7YQP - chain A; structure by X-ray diffraction, 2.09 A resolution.

Chain A:
Name: Pre-B cell enhancing factor related protein
From: Xanthomonas campestris pv. campestris
UniProt: A0A0H2X5R2 (A0A0H2X5R2_XANC8); numbering as in UniProt (aligned over 1-468)
Sequence (482 residues; each row starts with the number of its first residue; numbers below 1 keep their minus sign (Met-13 is residue -13)):
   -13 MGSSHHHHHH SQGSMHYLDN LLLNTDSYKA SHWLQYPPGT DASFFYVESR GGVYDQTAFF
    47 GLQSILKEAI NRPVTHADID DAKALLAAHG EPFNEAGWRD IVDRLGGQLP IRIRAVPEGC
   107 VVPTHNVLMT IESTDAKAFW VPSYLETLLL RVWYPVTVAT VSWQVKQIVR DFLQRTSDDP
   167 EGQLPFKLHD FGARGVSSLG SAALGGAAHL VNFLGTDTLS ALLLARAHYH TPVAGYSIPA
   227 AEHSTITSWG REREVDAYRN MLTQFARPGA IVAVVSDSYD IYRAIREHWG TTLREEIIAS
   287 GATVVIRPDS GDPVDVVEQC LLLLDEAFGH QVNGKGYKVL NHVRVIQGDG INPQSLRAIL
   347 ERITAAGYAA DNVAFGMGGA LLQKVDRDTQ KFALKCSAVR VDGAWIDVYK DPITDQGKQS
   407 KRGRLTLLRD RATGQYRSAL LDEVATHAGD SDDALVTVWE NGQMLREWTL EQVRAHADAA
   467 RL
Disordered / not traced: -13 to 0, 227-255, 272-276, 286-289, 396-405
Construct notes: initiating methionine (-13); expression tag (-12 to 0)
Curated features (UniProtKB/Swiss-Prot):
  - binding site (diphosphate): Arg180, His229, Arg293
  - binding site (beta-nicotinamide D-ribonucleotide): Asp203, Asp335, Arg373
  - modified residue: His229 (Phosphohistidine)
  - mutagenesis: His175 (H175F: Blocks the tunnel, results in a 403-fold decrease in catalytic efficiency with nicotinamide and shows a weaker binding affinity for the inhibitor FK866; when associated with F-224 ...), Arg180 (R180A: Loss of activity), Asp203 (D203N: Decrease in activity), Ile224 (I224F: Blocks the tunnel, results in a 403-fold decrease in catalytic efficiency with nicotinamide and shows a weaker binding affinity for the inhibitor FK866; when associated with F-175 ...), His229 (H229A: Retains some level of ATPase activity but it completely loses the ability to produce nicotinamide mononucleotide from nicotinamide; H229K/R: Loss of activity), Val291 (V291F: Blocks the tunnel, results in a 403-fold decrease in catalytic efficiency with nicotinamide and shows a weaker binding affinity for the inhibitor FK866; when associated with F-175 ...), Arg293 (R293A: Almost no change in activity), Ile332 (I332F: Blocks the tunnel, results in a 403-fold decrease in catalytic efficiency with nicotinamide and shows a weaker binding affinity for the inhibitor FK866; when associated with F-175 ...), Asp335 (D335N: Strong decrease in activity; D335S: Retains low activity), Arg373 (R373A: Loss of activity)
What the authors report for this chain:
  - mutagenesis - H229A, D335S, R373A: abolished catalytic activity
  - mutagenesis - H175F/I224F/V291F/I332F, R180A, H229K, H229R, D335N: decreased catalytic activity
  - mutagenesis - R293A: unchanged catalytic activity
  - post-translational modification sites: His229
  - specificity-determining residues: Asp203 (proposed by the authors, not directly observed)

In short:
UniProt lists 3 diphosphate-binding residues, 3 beta-nicotinamide D-ribonucleotide-binding residues and 10
mutagenesis sites. From the paper: H175F/I224F/V291F/I332F, R180A and H229K, among others, reduce catalytic
activity; the specificity determinant Asp203; 9 substitutions were tested in all.
Chain A is Pre-B cell enhancing factor related protein (Xanthomonas campestris pv. campestris); the structure,
Xcc Nicotinamide Phosphoribosyltransferase, was determined by X-ray diffraction, deposited together with 8IGZ,
7YQO, 7YQQ and 7YQR.
